7V2N - chains A and T of the 22 polymer chains in the assembly; structure by electron microscopy, 3.60 A resolution.

== Chain A ==
Molecule: 16s ribosomal RNA
Source organism: Thermus thermophilus HB8
Sequence (1522 nucleotides; numbered 1 to 1522; the number before each row is that of its first residue):
     1 UUUGUUGGAG AGUUUGAUCC UGGCUCAGGG UGAACGCUGG CGGCGUGCCU AAGACAUGCA
    61 AGUCGUGCGG GCCGCGGGGU UUUACUCCGU GGUCAGCGGC GGACGGGUGA GUAACGCGUG
   121 GGUGACCUAC CCGGAAGAGG GGGACAACCC GGGGAAACUC GGGCUAAUCC CCCAUGUGGA
   181 CCCGCCCCUU GGGGUGUGUC CAAAGGGCUU UGCCCGCUUC CGGAUGGGCC CGCGUCCCAU
   241 CAGCUAGUUG GUGGGGUAAU GGCCCACCAA GGCGACGACG GGUAGCCGGU CUGAGAGGAU
   301 GGCCGGCCAC AGGGGCACUG AGACACGGGC CCCACUCCUA CGGGAGGCAG CAGUUAGGAA
   361 UCUUCCGCAA UGGGCGCAAG CCUGACGGAG CGACGCCGCU UGGAGGAAGA AGCCCUUCGG
   421 GGUGUAAACU CCUGAACCCG GGACGAAACC CCCGACGAGG GGACUGACGG UACCGGGGUA
   481 AUAGCGCCGG CCAACUCCGU GCCAGCAGCC GCGGUAAUAC GGAGGGCGCG AGCGUUACCC
   541 GGAUUCACUG GGCGUAAAGG GCGUGUAGGC GGCCUGGGGC GUCCCAUGUG AAAGACCACG
   601 GCUCAACCGU GGGGGAGCGU GGGAUACGCU CAGGCUAGAC GGUGGGAGAG GGUGGUGGAA
   661 UUCCCGGAGU AGCGGUGAAA UGCGCAGAUA CCGGGAGGAA CGCCGAUGGC GAAGGCAGCC
   721 ACCUGGUCCA CCCGUGACGC UGAGGCGCGA AAGCGUGGGG AGCAAACCGG AUUAGAUACC
   781 CGGGUAGUCC ACGCCCUAAA CGAUGCGCGC UAGGUCUCUG GGUCUCCUGG GGGCCGAAGC
   841 UAACGCGUUA AGCGCGCCGC CUGGGGAGUA CGGCCGCAAG GCUGAAACUC AAAGGAAUUG
   901 ACGGGGGCCC GCACAAGCGG UGGAGCAUGU GGUUUAAUUC GAAGCAACGC GAAGAACCUU
   961 ACCAGGCCUU GACAUGCUAG GGAACCCGGG UGAAAGCCUG GGGUGCCCCG CGAGGGGAGC
  1021 CCUAGCACAG GUGCUGCAUG GCCGUCGUCA GCUCGUGCCG UGAGGUGUUG GGUUAAGUCC
  1081 CGCAACGAGC GCAACCCCCG CCGUUAGUUG CCAGCGGUUC GGCCGGGCAC UCUAACGGGA
  1141 CUGCCCGCGA AAGCGGGAGG AAGGAGGGGA CGACGUCUGG UCAGCAUGGC CCUUACGGCC
  1201 UGGGCGACAC ACGUGCUACA AUGCCCACUA CAAAGCGAUG CCACCCGGCA ACGGGGAGCU
  1261 AAUCGCAAAA AGGUGGGCCC AGUUCGGAUU GGGGUCUGCA ACCCGACCCC AUGAAGCCGG
  1321 AAUCGCUAGU AAUCGCGGAU CAGCCAUGCC GCGGUGAAUA CGUUCCCGGG CCUUGUACAC
  1381 ACCGCCCGUC ACGCCAUGGG AGCGGGCUCU ACCCGAAGUC GCCGGGAGCC UACGGGCAGG
  1441 CGCCGAGGGU AGGGCCCGUG ACUGGGGCGA AGUCGUAACA AGGUAGCUGU ACCGGAAGGU
  1501 GCGGCUGGAU CACCUCCUUU CU
Not modelled in the structure: 1-5, 773-778, 1380-1484, 1511-1522
From the paper describing this entry:
  - mutagenesis - A901G: decreased catalytic activity

== Chain T ==
Protein: 30S ribosomal protein S20
Source organism: Thermus thermophilus HB8
Reference sequence: P80380 (RS20_THET8); residue numbers follow UniProt; this construct covers 1-106
Amino-acid sequence (106 residues; row label = number of the first residue in the row):
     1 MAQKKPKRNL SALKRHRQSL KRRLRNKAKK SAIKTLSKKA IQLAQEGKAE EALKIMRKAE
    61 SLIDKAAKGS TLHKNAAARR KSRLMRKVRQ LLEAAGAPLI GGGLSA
Not modelled in the structure: 1-7

== How chain A and chain T interact ==
Pairs across the interface (70; chain A residue first):
  G62(A) with Leu10(T), phosphate contact
  G96(A) with Arg17(T), phosphate contact
  C97(A) with Lys14(T), salt bridge to the phosphate; Arg17(T), salt bridge to the phosphate
  G98(A) with Lys14(T), hydrogen bond to the base; Gln18(T), sugar contact; Lys21(T), salt bridge to the phosphate
  G99(A) with Gln18(T), phosphate contact; Arg22(T), salt bridge to the phosphate
  C100(A) with Arg15(T), base contact
  G101(A) with Arg15(T), hydrogen bond to the base
  G102(A) with Arg15(T), base contact
  C127(A) with His73(T), phosphate contact; Asn75(T), hydrogen bond to the phosphate
  U128(A) with His73(T), salt bridge to the phosphate
  C171(A) with Lys29(T), salt bridge to the phosphate
  C172(A) with Lys65(T), salt bridge to the phosphate
  C173(A) with Lys65(T), salt bridge to the phosphate
  A180(A) with Ala78(T), sugar contact; Lys81(T), base contact
  C181(A) with Ala78(T), sugar contact; Lys81(T), sugar contact; Ser82(T), hydrogen bond to the phosphate; Met85(T), hydrogen bond to the sugar
  C182(A) with Ser82(T), hydrogen bond to the phosphate; Met85(T), sugar contact; Arg86(T), salt bridge to the phosphate; Arg89(T), hydrogen bond to the sugar; Gly103(T), base contact; Leu104(T), sugar contact; Ser105(T), hydrogen bond to the base
  C183(A) with Arg89(T), sugar contact; Ser105(T), hydrogen bond to the base; Ala106(T), sugar contact
  U197(A) with Ser105(T), hydrogen bond to the base; Ala106(T), base contact
  G198(A) with Gly101(T), hydrogen bond to the sugar; Gly102(T), hydrogen bond to the sugar; Gly103(T), hydrogen bond to the base; Ser105(T), base contact
  U199(A) with Arg57(T), phosphate contact; Glu60(T), hydrogen bond to the sugar; Gly102(T), sugar contact; Gly103(T), sugar contact
  C200(A) with Arg57(T), sugar contact; Glu60(T), sugar contact; Ser61(T), hydrogen bond to the phosphate; Asp64(T), hydrogen bond to the sugar
  C201(A) with Ser61(T), hydrogen bond to the phosphate; Asp64(T), sugar contact
  A202(A) with Lys68(T), salt bridge to the phosphate
  A203(A) with Lys68(T), salt bridge to the phosphate
  G255(A) with Arg83(T), salt bridge to the phosphate
  G256(A) with Arg83(T), salt bridge to the phosphate
  U257(A) with Arg79(T), salt bridge to the phosphate; Arg83(T), hydrogen bond to the base
  A258(A) with His73(T), sugar contact; Asn75(T), phosphate contact
  A259(A) with Arg79(T), salt bridge to the phosphate
  C318(A) with Arg23(T), sugar contact
  U319(A) with Ser19(T), sugar contact; Arg22(T), phosphate contact; Arg23(T), sugar contact; Asn26(T), hydrogen bond to the phosphate
  G320(A) with Arg22(T), salt bridge to the phosphate; Asn26(T), hydrogen bond to the phosphate; Ser70(T), hydrogen bond to the phosphate
  A321(A) with Ser70(T), phosphate contact
  G328(A) with Leu10(T), phosphate contact
  G329(A) with His16(T), hydrogen bond to the sugar
Other interface residues (no listed pair), chain A (41 interface residues in all): A61, C126, C170, G196, U219, A345
Other interface residues (no listed pair), chain T (41 interface residues in all): Arg8, Ala12, Arg25, Lys30, Ala76, Arg80

== In short ==
The chain A/chain T interface involves 41 residues from each chain, with 22 hydrogen bonds and 16 salt
bridges. Polar pairs include G98(A)-Lys14(T), G101(A)-Arg15(T) and C182(A)-Ser105(T). The paper reports that
A901G of chain A reduces catalytic activity.
Here chain A is 16s ribosomal RNA and chain T is 30S ribosomal protein S20, both from Thermus thermophilus
HB8. Entry 7V2N (T.thermophilus 30S ribosome with KsgA, class K2) was determined by electron microscopy (same
publication as 7V2L, 7V2M, 7V2O, 7V2P and 7V2Q).
